Entry 7PH4 (electron microscopy, 2.80 A resolution); this record covers chains B and C of the 4 polymer chains in the assembly.

# Chain B
Molecule: ATP-dependent lipid A-core flippase
Source organism: Escherichia coli (strain K12)
Notes: EC 7.5.2.6
UniProtKB: P60752 (MSBA_ECOLI); residue numbers follow UniProt; this construct covers 1-582
Sequence (593 residues; row label = number of the first residue in the row; numbers below 1 keep their minus sign (Gly-10 is residue -10)):
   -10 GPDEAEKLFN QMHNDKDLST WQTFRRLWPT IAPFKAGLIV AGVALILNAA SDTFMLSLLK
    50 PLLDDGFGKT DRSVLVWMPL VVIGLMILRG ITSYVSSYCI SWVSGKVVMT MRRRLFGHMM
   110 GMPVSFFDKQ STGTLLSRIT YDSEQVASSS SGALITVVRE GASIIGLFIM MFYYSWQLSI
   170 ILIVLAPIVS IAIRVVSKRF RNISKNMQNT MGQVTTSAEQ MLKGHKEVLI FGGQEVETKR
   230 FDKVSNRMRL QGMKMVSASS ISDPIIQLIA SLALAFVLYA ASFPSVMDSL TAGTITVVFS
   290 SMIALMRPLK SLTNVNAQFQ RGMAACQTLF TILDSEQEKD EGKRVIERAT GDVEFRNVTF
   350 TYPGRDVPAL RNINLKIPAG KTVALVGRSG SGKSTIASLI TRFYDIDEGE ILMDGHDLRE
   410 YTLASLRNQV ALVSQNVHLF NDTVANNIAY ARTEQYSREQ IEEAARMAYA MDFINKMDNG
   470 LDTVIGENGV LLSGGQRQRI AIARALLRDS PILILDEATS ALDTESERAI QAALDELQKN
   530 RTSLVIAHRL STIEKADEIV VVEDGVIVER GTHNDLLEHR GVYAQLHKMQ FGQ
Unresolved in the structure: -10 to 3, 580-582
Differences from the reference sequence: expression tag (-10 to 0)
Ion coordination: Mg2+: Ser383, Gln424 (together with AMP-PNP)
Residues lining bound ligands:
  - AMP-PNP (ANP; phosphoaminophosphonic acid-adenylate ester), molecule 1: Asp117, Tyr351, Arg354, Ala358, Arg377, Ser378, Gly379, Ser380, Gly381, Lys382, Ser383, Thr384, Tyr393, Gln424, Glu506, His537
  - AMP-PNP (ANP), molecule 2: Val479, Leu480, Leu481, Ser482, Gly483, Gly484, Gln485, Ala510
Swiss-Prot annotation at these positions:
  - binding site (ATP): Gly376 to Ser383

# Chain C
Molecule: Nanobody Nb_MsbA#1
Source organism: Vicugna pacos
Notes: antibody fragment or engineered binder
Sequence (117 residues; each row starts with the number of its first residue; numbers below 1 keep their minus sign (Gly-2 is residue -2)):
    -2 GPSQMQLVES GGGLVQAGGS LRLSCAVSGS IFSIITLAWY RQAPGKPREN VATITRGSRT
    58 SYADSVKGRF CISKDNAKST VYLQMNKLKP EDTADYYCNA EGPAGYWGQG TPVTVSA
Unresolved in the structure: -2 to 0, 114
Disulfides: Cys22-Cys95
Covalent attachments: compound 88T linked to Cys68
Residues lining bound ligands: 88T ((1R,4R,11S,14S,19Z)-19-[2-[2,5-bis(oxidanylidene)pyrrolidin-1-yl]ethylimino]-7,8,17,18-tetraoxa-1,4,11,14-tetrazatricyclo[12.6.2.24,11]tetracosane-6,9,16-trione): Thr57, Tyr59, Phe67, Ile69

# Interface between chain B and chain C
Contacting residue pairs (39):
  Arg360(B) - Ile28(C)
  Arg360(B) - Ile31(C)
  Asn361(B) - Ile28(C)
  Asn363(B) - Tyr103(C)
  Glu552(B) - Ile31(C)
  Glu552(B) - Arg53(C)  salt bridge
  Asp553(B) - Arg53(C)  salt bridge
  Val555(B) - Ile31(C)  hydrophobic
  Ile556(B) - Ile32(C)
  Ile556(B) - Glu98(C)
  Val557(B) - Ile31(C)  hydrophobic
  Val557(B) - Thr33(C)  hydrogen bond (backbone-backbone)
  Val557(B) - Glu98(C)
  Glu558(B) - Glu98(C)
  Glu558(B) - Gly99(C)
  Arg559(B) - Glu98(C)  salt bridge
  Arg559(B) - Gly99(C)
  Arg559(B) - Pro100(C)
  Arg559(B) - Ala101(C)  hydrogen bond (backbone-backbone)
  Arg559(B) - Gly102(C)
  Arg559(B) - Tyr103(C)
  Gly560(B) - Ala101(C)
  Asp564(B) - Pro100(C)
  Leu565(B) - Pro100(C)
  His568(B) - Thr33(C)
  His568(B) - Ala35(C)
  His568(B) - Tyr37(C)  hydrogen bond
  His568(B) - Asn47(C)
  His568(B) - Thr50(C)  hydrogen bond (backbone-side chain)
  His568(B) - Asn96(C)
  His568(B) - Gly99(C)
  His568(B) - Pro100(C)
  Arg569(B) - Asn47(C)  hydrogen bond
  Arg569(B) - Ser58(C)  hydrogen bond (backbone-side chain)
  Arg569(B) - Tyr59(C)
  Arg569(B) - Ala60(C)
  Val571(B) - Thr33(C)
  Val571(B) - Thr52(C)
  Gln574(B) - Arg56(C)
Interface residues without a listed pair, chain B (19 interface residues in all): Glu547, Gly570

# In short
Chain B and chain C form an interface of 19 and 21 residues respectively; the contacts include 6 hydrogen
bonds and 3 salt bridges. Polar contacts include Glu552(B)-Arg53(C), Asp553(B)-Arg53(C) and
Arg559(B)-Glu98(C). Ligands of chain B: AMP-PNP. Covalently linked compound 88T: at Cys68(C).
Chain B is ATP-dependent lipid A-core flippase (Escherichia coli (strain K12)) and chain C is Nanobody
Nb_MsbA#1 (Vicugna pacos); the structure, AMP-PNP bound nanodisc reconstituted MsbA with nanobodies,
spin-labeled at position T68C, was determined by electron microscopy together with 7PH2, 7PH3, 7PH7 and 7NDF
from the same study.
